Entry 8C3M (X-ray diffraction, 2.60 A resolution); this record covers chains A and B.

# Chain A (and B)
Protein: Ferredoxin--NADP reductase
Source organism: Bacillus cereus ATCC 14579
Notes: EC 1.18.1.2; chain B of this document is another copy of the same molecule, construct and numbering; everything in this record applies to it too
Reference sequence: Q81IK1 (Q81IK1_BACCR); residue numbers follow UniProt; this construct covers 1-349
Amino-acid sequence (349 residues; each row starts with the number of its first residue):
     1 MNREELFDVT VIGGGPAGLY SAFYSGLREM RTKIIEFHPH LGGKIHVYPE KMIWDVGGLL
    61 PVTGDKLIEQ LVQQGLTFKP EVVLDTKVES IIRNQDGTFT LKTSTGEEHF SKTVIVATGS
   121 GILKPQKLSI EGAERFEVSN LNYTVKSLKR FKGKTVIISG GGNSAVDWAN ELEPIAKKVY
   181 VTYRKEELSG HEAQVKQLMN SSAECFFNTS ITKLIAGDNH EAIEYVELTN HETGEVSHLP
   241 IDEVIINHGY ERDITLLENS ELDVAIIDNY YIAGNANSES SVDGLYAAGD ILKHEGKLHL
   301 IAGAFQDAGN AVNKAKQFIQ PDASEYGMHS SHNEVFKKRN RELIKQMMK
Disordered / not traced: 1-3
Differences from the reference sequence: engineered mutation His329 (Val in Q81IK1)
Small-molecule neighbours:
  - FAD (flavin-adenine dinucleotide), molecule 1: Ile12, Gly13, Gly14, Gly15, Pro16, Ala17, Gly18, Ile35, Glu36, Phe37, His38, Gly43, Lys44, Val47, Tyr48, Ile53, Asp55, Thr86, Lys87, Val88, Ala117, Thr118, Gly119, Ser120, Gly121, Ile122, Leu256, Ala288, Gly289, Asp290, Leu300, Ile301, Ala302
  - FAD, molecule 2: His329, Ser330, Ser331, His332
  - oxamic acid (OXM): Ala273, Gly274, Asn275, Glu279

# How chain A and chain B interact
Contacting residue pairs (108):
  Tyr20(A) with Asp55(B), hydrogen bond (side chain-backbone); Gly57(B); Leu300(B)
  Phe23(A) with Trp54(B); Asp55(B)
  Tyr24(A) with Leu300(B), hydrophobic
  Lys51(A) with Ser331(B); His332(B)
  Met52(A) with Ser331(B); Asn340(B)
  Ile53(A) with Ser330(B)
  Trp54(A) with Phe23(B); Gln74(B), hydrogen bond (backbone-side chain); Thr77(B); Ser330(B), hydrogen bond (backbone-side chain); Phe336(B), hydrophobic; Arg339(B); Asn340(B), hydrogen bond; Leu343(B), hydrophobic
  Asp55(A) with Tyr20(B), hydrogen bond (backbone-side chain); Phe23(B); Ser330(B), hydrogen bond
  Val56(A) with Gly57(B); Gln74(B), hydrogen bond (backbone-side chain)
  Gly57(A) with Tyr20(B); Val56(B); Leu59(B); Gln74(B); Phe305(B)
  Gly58(A) with Leu59(B); Gln70(B), hydrogen bond (backbone-side chain); Leu71(B); Gln74(B), hydrogen bond (backbone-side chain); Phe305(B)
  Leu59(A) with Gly58(B); Leu59(B), hydrophobic; Gln74(B)
  Leu60(A) with Gln70(B); Gln73(B)
  Thr63(A) with Met347(B)
  Gln70(A) with Gly58(B), hydrogen bond (side chain-backbone); Leu60(B)
  Leu71(A) with Gly58(B)
  Gln73(A) with Leu60(B)
  Gln74(A) with Trp54(B), hydrogen bond (side chain-backbone); Val56(B), hydrogen bond (side chain-backbone); Gly57(B); Gly58(B), hydrogen bond (side chain-backbone); Leu59(B)
  Thr77(A) with Trp54(B)
  Leu148(A) with Ile344(B), hydrophobic
  Lys149(A) with Met347(B), hydrogen bond (side chain-backbone); Met348(B); Lys349(B)
  Lys152(A) with Met348(B), hydrogen bond (side chain-backbone)
  Asp167(A) with His332(B), salt bridge
  Pro174(A) with Arg341(B)
  Ala276(A) with Gly296(B)
  Asn277(A) with Glu295(B), hydrogen bond (side chain-backbone); Gly296(B)
  Glu295(A) with Asn277(B), hydrogen bond (backbone-side chain)
  Gly296(A) with Ala276(B); Asn277(B); Gln306(B), hydrogen bond (backbone-side chain); Asn310(B), hydrogen bond (backbone-side chain)
  Leu298(A) with Gln306(B); Asn310(B); Asn313(B)
  His299(A) with Tyr326(B); His329(B), hydrogen bond (backbone-side chain)
  Leu300(A) with Tyr20(B); Tyr24(B); His329(B)
  Gly303(A) with Gln306(B)
  Phe305(A) with Gly57(B); Gly58(B)
  Gln306(A) with Gly296(B), hydrogen bond (side chain-backbone); Leu298(B); Gly303(B); Gln306(B)
  Asn310(A) with Gly296(B), hydrogen bond (side chain-backbone); Leu298(B)
  Asn313(A) with Leu298(B)
  Tyr326(A) with His299(B)
  His329(A) with His299(B), hydrogen bond (side chain-backbone); Leu300(B)
  Ser330(A) with Ile53(B); Trp54(B), hydrogen bond (side chain-backbone); Asp55(B), hydrogen bond
  Ser331(A) with Tyr48(B); Lys51(B); Met52(B)
  His332(A) with Lys51(B); Asp167(B), salt bridge
  Phe336(A) with Trp54(B), hydrophobic
  Arg339(A) with Trp54(B)
  Asn340(A) with Met52(B); Trp54(B), hydrogen bond
  Arg341(A) with Pro174(B)
  Leu343(A) with Met52(B), hydrophobic; Trp54(B), hydrophobic; Pro61(B), hydrophobic
  Ile344(A) with Leu148(B), hydrophobic
  Met347(A) with Thr63(B); Lys149(B), hydrogen bond (backbone-side chain)
  Met348(A) with Lys149(B); Lys152(B), hydrogen bond (backbone-side chain)
  Lys349(A) with Lys149(B)
Interface residues without a listed pair, chain A (56 interface residues in all): Leu27, Tyr48, Pro61, Ile175, Ala302, Gly309
Interface residues without a listed pair, chain B (58 interface residues in all): Leu27, Ile175, Lys293, Lys297, Ala302, Gly309

# In short
56 residues of chain A face 58 of chain B across their interface, with 28 hydrogen bonds and 2 salt bridges.
Polar contacts include Asp167(A)-His332(B), Tyr20(A)-Asp55(B) and Trp54(A)-Gln74(B). Bound to chain A:
flavin-adenine dinucleotide and oxamic acid.
Chain A and chain B are both Ferredoxin--NADP reductase (Bacillus cereus ATCC 14579); the structure, Crystal
structure of ferredoxin/flavodoxin NADP+ oxidoreductase 1 (FNR1) V329H mutant from Bacillus cereus, was
determined by X-ray diffraction, deposited together with 8AVH, 8AVI and 8C16.
